Entry 4GSY (X-ray diffraction, 1.71 A resolution); this record covers chain A.

# Chain A
Molecule: Thymidylate kinase
Organism: Staphylococcus aureus subsp. aureus
Notes: EC 2.7.4.9; fragment: Thymidylate Kinase
UniProt: P65249 (KTHY_STAAN); residues 1-205 here = UniProt positions 1-205
Sequence (205 residues; each row starts with the number of its first residue):
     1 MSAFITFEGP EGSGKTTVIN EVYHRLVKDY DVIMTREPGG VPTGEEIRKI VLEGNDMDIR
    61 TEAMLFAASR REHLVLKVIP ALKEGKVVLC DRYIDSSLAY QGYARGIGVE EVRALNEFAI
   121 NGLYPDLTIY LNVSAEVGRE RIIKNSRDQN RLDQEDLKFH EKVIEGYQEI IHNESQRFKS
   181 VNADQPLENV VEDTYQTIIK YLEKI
Not modelled in the structure: 1, 144-152, 173-175, 205
UniProt features mapped onto this chain:
  - binding site (ATP): Gly9 to Thr16
Residues lining bound ligands: 0Y5 (4-{[(3S)-3-(5-methyl-2,4-dioxo-3,4-dihydropyrimidin-1(2H)-yl)piperidin-1-yl]methyl}-2-[3-(trifluoromethyl)phenoxy]benzoic acid): Glu37, Pro38, Gly44, Ile47, Arg48, Val51, Leu52, Leu65, Phe66, Ser69, Arg70, Arg92, Ser96, Ser97, Tyr100, Gln101

# Overview
Bound to chain A: compound 0Y5. Curated annotation (UniProt) lists 8 ATP-binding residues.
Chain A is Thymidylate kinase (Staphylococcus aureus subsp. aureus); the structure, Crystal structure of
thymidylate kinase from Staphylococcus aureus bound to inhibitor, was determined by X-ray diffraction together
with 4HDC and 4HEJ from the same study.
